Entry 4EML (X-ray diffraction, 2.04 A resolution); this record covers chains A and C of the 6 polymer chains in the assembly.

Chain A (and C):
Molecule: Naphthoate synthase
Organism: Synechocystis sp
Notes: EC 4.1.3.36; chain C of this document is another copy of the same molecule, construct and numbering; everything in this record applies to it too
Reference sequence: P73495 (P73495_SYNY3); residue numbers follow UniProt; this construct covers 1-275
Sequence (275 residues; each row starts with the number of its first residue):
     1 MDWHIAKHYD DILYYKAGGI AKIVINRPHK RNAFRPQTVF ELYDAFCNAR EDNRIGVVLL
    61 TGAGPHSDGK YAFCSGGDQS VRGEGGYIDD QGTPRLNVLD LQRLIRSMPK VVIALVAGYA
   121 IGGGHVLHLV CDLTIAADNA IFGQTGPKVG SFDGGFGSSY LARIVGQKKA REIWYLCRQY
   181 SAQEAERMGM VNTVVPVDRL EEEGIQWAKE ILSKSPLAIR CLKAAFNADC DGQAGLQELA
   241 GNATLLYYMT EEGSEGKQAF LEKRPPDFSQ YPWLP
Not modelled in the structure: 81-94 (chain C: 79-94)
Residues lining bound ligands: bicarbonate ion (BCT): Gly122, Gly123, Val126, Gln144, Thr145, Gly146, Ser151, Phe152, Asp153, Trp174

Interface between chain A and chain C:
Residue-residue contacts - 60 pairs, chain A then chain C:
  Val111(A) - Tyr175(C)  hydrophobic
  His128(A) - Lys168(C)  hydrogen bond (backbone-side chain)
  Leu129(A) - Lys168(C)  hydrogen bond (backbone-side chain)
  Cys131(A) - Lys168(C)  hydrogen bond (backbone-side chain)
  Asp132(A) - Lys168(C)
  Asp132(A) - Arg171(C)  salt bridge
  Asp132(A) - Tyr175(C)  hydrogen bond
  Leu133(A) - Lys168(C)
  Leu133(A) - Glu172(C)
  Thr134(A) - Lys168(C)  hydrogen bond
  Tyr160(A) - Gln167(C)  hydrogen bond
  Tyr160(A) - Arg171(C)  hydrogen bond
  Arg163(A) - Arg163(C)
  Arg163(A) - Gly166(C)
  Arg163(A) - Gln167(C)  hydrogen bond (backbone-backbone)
  Ile164(A) - Gln167(C)
  Ile164(A) - Lys168(C)
  Glu186(A) - Arg187(C)  salt bridge
  Arg187(A) - Arg187(C)
  Gly189(A) - Lys168(C)
  Met190(A) - Lys168(C)
  Asn192(A) - Lys168(C)  hydrogen bond (side chain-backbone)
  Asn192(A) - Lys169(C)  hydrogen bond (backbone-side chain)
  Asn192(A) - Glu172(C)  hydrogen bond
  Trp207(A) - Glu172(C)
  Trp207(A) - Leu176(C)  hydrophobic
  Trp207(A) - Arg178(C)
  Glu210(A) - Leu176(C)
  Glu210(A) - Arg178(C)  salt bridge
  Ile211(A) - Tyr175(C)
  Ile211(A) - Leu176(C)  hydrophobic
  Lys214(A) - Pro147(C)
  Lys214(A) - Lys148(C)
  Lys214(A) - Tyr175(C)
  Lys214(A) - Leu176(C)
  Lys214(A) - Cys177(C)
  Ser215(A) - Pro147(C)  hydrogen bond (backbone-backbone)
  Ala218(A) - Pro147(C)  hydrophobic
  Ala218(A) - Ser151(C)
  Ala218(A) - Phe152(C)  hydrophobic
  Ile219(A) - Pro147(C)  hydrophobic
  Ile219(A) - Tyr175(C)
  Cys221(A) - Phe152(C)  hydrophobic
  Leu222(A) - Pro147(C)  hydrophobic
  Leu222(A) - Phe152(C)  hydrophobic
  Leu222(A) - Asp153(C)
  Leu222(A) - Ser158(C)
  Leu222(A) - Trp174(C)  hydrophobic
  Lys223(A) - Tyr175(C)
  Ala225(A) - Gly154(C)
  Phe226(A) - Ser158(C)
  Phe226(A) - Gln167(C)  hydrogen bond (backbone-side chain)
  Phe226(A) - Ala170(C)  hydrophobic
  Phe226(A) - Arg171(C)
  Phe226(A) - Trp174(C)
  Asn227(A) - Arg171(C)  hydrogen bond
  Asp229(A) - Ser159(C)
  Asp229(A) - Arg163(C)  salt bridge
  Cys230(A) - Gln167(C)  hydrogen bond
  Pro275(A) - Arg95(C)
Other interface residues (no listed pair), chain A (33 interface residues in all): Gln206, Leu246
Other interface residues (no listed pair), chain C (24 interface residues in all): Ala162

Overview:
Chain A and chain C form an interface of 33 and 24 residues respectively, with 15 hydrogen bonds and 4 salt
bridges. Polar contacts include Asp132(A)-Arg171(C), Glu186(A)-Arg187(C) and Glu210(A)-Arg178(C). Ligands of
chain A: bicarbonate ion.
Chain A and chain C are both Naphthoate synthase (Synechocystis sp); the structure, Synechocystis sp. PCC 6803
1,4-dihydroxy-2-naphthoyl-coenzyme A synthase (MenB) in complex with bicarbonate, was determined by X-ray
diffraction together with 4ELS, 4ELW and 4ELX from the same study.
